Entry 7K0V (X-ray diffraction, 1.93 A resolution); this record covers chains A and C of the 4 polymer chains in the assembly.

[Chain A (and C)]
Molecule: Non-specific serine/threonine protein kinase
Organism: Homo sapiens
Notes: EC 2.7.11.1; chain C of this document is another copy of the same molecule, construct and numbering; everything in this record applies to it too
Reference sequence: H7C560 (H7C560_HUMAN); residue numbers follow UniProt; this construct covers 444-723
Sequence (288 residues; row label = number of the first residue in the row):
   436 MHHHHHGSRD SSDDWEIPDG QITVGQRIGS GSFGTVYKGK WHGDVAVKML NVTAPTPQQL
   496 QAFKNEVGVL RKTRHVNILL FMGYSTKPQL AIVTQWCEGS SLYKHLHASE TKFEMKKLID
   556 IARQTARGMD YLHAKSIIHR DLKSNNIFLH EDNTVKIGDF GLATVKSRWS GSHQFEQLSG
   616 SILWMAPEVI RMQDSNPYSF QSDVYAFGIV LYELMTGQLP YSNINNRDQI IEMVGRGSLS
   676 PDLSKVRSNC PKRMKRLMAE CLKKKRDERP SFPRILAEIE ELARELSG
Disordered / not traced: 436-448, 600-608, 628-630, 723 (chain C: 436-447, 607-614, 723)
Sequence notes: initiating methionine (436); expression tag (437-443); conflict Lys539 (His in H7C560), Ala543 (Ile in H7C560), Ser544 (Ile in H7C560), Lys551 (Ile in H7C560), Arg562 (Gln in H7C560), Asn588 (Leu in H7C560), Ser630 (Lys in H7C560), Glu667 (Phe in H7C560), Ser673 (Tyr in H7C560), Arg688 (Ala in H7C560), Ser706 (Leu in H7C560), Arg709 (Gln in H7C560), Glu713 (Ser in H7C560), Glu716 (Leu in H7C560), Glu720 (Ser in H7C560), Ser722 (Pro in H7C560), Gly723 (Lys in H7C560)
Ligand contacts: VQP (N-(3,3-dimethylbutyl)-N'-{2-fluoro-5-[(5-fluoro-3-methyl-4-oxo-3,4-dihydroquinazolin-6-yl)amino]-4-methylphenyl}urea): Ile463, Val471, Ala481, Val482, Lys483, Glu501, Val504, Leu505, Thr508, Ile513, Leu514, Ile527, Thr529, Gln530, Trp531, Cys532, Leu567, Ile572, His574, Phe583, Ile592, Gly593, Asp594, Phe595, Leu597

[How chain A and chain C interact]
Residue-residue contacts (51; chain A residue first):
  Tyr538(A) with Pro492(C), hydrophobic; Leu495(C)
  Asn580(A) with Pro492(C)
  Gln609(A) with Asn486(C), hydrogen bond (backbone-backbone); Thr488(C)
  Phe610(A) with Ser465(C); Gly466(C); Ser467(C); Phe468(C); Gly469(C); Thr470(C); Asn486(C), hydrogen bond (backbone-backbone); Val487(C); Thr488(C), hydrogen bond (backbone-backbone)
  Glu611(A) with Val487(C)
  Gln612(A) with Phe468(C); Val487(C); Thr488(C); Ala489(C), hydrogen bond (side chain-backbone); Pro490(C); Thr491(C); Gln494(C), hydrogen bond
  Leu613(A) with Ser467(C); Val600(C), hydrophobic
  Ser614(A) with Phe468(C); Gln494(C)
  Leu618(A) with Gln493(C)
  Trp619(A) with Pro492(C), hydrophobic
  Leu654(A) with Pro492(C)
  Ser657(A) with Gln496(C); Asn500(C)
  Asn658(A) with Arg575(C), hydrogen bond (backbone-side chain)
  Ile659(A) with Gln493(C); Arg575(C)
  Asn660(A) with Gln493(C), hydrogen bond (backbone-side chain); Ala497(C); Asn500(C), hydrogen bond; Glu501(C)
  Arg662(A) with Phe468(C); Gln493(C); Val600(C)
  Gln664(A) with Arg575(C), hydrogen bond; Tyr633(C)
  Ile665(A) with Gln493(C)
  Met668(A) with Arg575(C); Met627(C), hydrophobic; Tyr633(C), hydrophobic
  Arg671(A) with Ile625(C), hydrogen bond (side chain-backbone); Arg626(C), hydrogen bond (side chain-backbone); Met627(C)
  Gly672(A) with Met627(C)
Interface residues without a listed pair, chain A (25 interface residues in all): Ala598, Ile617, Asn661, Glu667
Interface residues without a listed pair, chain C (28 interface residues in all): Asp576, Ala598

[Summary]
Chain A and chain C form an interface of 25 and 28 residues respectively, with 11 hydrogen bonds. Polar pairs
include Gln612(A)-Ala489(C), Gln612(A)-Gln494(C) and Asn658(A)-Arg575(C). Ligands of chain A: compound VQP.
Both chains are Non-specific serine/threonine protein kinase (Homo sapiens). Entry 7K0V (Crystal structure of
bRaf in complex with inhibitor GNE-0749) was determined by X-ray diffraction (same publication as 6XLO).
